PDB entry 6C66 | electron microscopy, 3.66 A resolution | chains C and J of the 15 polymer chains in the assembly

# Chain C
Name: CRISPR-associated protein, Cse4 family
Organism: Thermobifida fusca (strain YX)
UniProtKB: Q47PJ3 (Q47PJ3_THEFY); residues 1-373 here = UniProt positions 1-373
Amino-acid sequence (373 residues; each row starts with the number of its first residue):
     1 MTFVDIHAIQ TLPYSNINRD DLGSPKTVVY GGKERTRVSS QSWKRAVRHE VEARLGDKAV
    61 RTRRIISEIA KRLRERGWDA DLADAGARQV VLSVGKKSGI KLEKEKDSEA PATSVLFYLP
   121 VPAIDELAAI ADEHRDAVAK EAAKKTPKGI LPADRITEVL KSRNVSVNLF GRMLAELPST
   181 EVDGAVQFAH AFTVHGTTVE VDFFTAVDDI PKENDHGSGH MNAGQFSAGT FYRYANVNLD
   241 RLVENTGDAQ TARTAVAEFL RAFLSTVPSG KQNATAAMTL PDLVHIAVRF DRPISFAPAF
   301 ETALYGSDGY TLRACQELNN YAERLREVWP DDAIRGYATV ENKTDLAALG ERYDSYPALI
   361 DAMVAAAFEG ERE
Disordered / not traced: 1, 369-373

# Chain J
Molecule: crRNA
Organism: Thermobifida fusca
Sequence (61 nucleotides; row label = number of the first residue in the row):
     1 AUGGACCGCC AGUGAUAAGU GGAAUGCCAU GUGGGCUGUC GUGAGCCCCA CGCACGUGGG
    61 G
Disordered / not traced: 41-42

# Chain C / chain J interface
Pairs across the interface (34; chain C residue first):
  Asn18(C) - G34(J)  phosphate contact
  Arg19(C) - G33(J)  sugar contact
  Arg19(C) - G34(J)  salt bridge to the phosphate
  Arg19(C) - G35(J)  salt bridge to the phosphate
  Asp21(C) - G33(J)  base contact
  Lys26(C) - G33(J)  salt bridge to the phosphate
  Ser39(C) - U32(J)  phosphate contact
  Ser39(C) - G33(J)  hydrogen bond to the phosphate
  Gln41(C) - G31(J)  sugar contact
  Gln41(C) - U32(J)  phosphate contact
  Gln41(C) - G33(J)  hydrogen bond to the phosphate
  Ser42(C) - U32(J)  sugar contact
  Lys44(C) - G31(J)  salt bridge to the phosphate
  Arg45(C) - U32(J)  hydrogen bond to the base
  Arg48(C) - U32(J)  salt bridge to the phosphate
  Arg61(C) - G31(J)  hydrogen bond to the phosphate
  Arg61(C) - U32(J)  salt bridge to the phosphate
  Met173(C) - A29(J)  base contact
  Met173(C) - U30(J)  hydrogen bond to the base
  Phe203(C) - U39(J)  phosphate contact
  Phe204(C) - U37(J)  base contact
  Phe204(C) - U39(J)  phosphate contact
  Thr205(C) - U37(J)  hydrogen bond to the sugar
  Thr205(C) - G38(J)  sugar contact
  Thr205(C) - U39(J)  hydrogen bond to the phosphate
  Ala206(C) - U37(J)  base contact
  Ala206(C) - G38(J)  phosphate contact
  Val207(C) - G38(J)  hydrogen bond to the phosphate
  His216(C) - C40(J)  base contact
  Ser269(C) - G35(J)  phosphate contact
  Gly270(C) - G34(J)  phosphate contact
  Gly270(C) - G35(J)  phosphate contact
  Lys271(C) - G35(J)  hydrogen bond to the phosphate
  Asn273(C) - C36(J)  hydrogen bond to the phosphate
Also at the interface, not in a pair above, chain C (28 interface residues in all): Ile17, Asp20, Phe170, Asn214, His220, Ala274
Also at the interface, not in a pair above, chain J (13 interface residues in all): G43

# Overview
Chain C and chain J form an interface of 28 and 13 residues respectively; the contacts include 10 hydrogen
bonds and 6 salt bridges. Polar pairs include Arg45(C)-U32(J), Met173(C)-U30(J) and Thr205(C)-U37(J).
Chain C is CRISPR-associated protein, Cse4 family (Thermobifida fusca (strain YX)) and chain J is crRNA
(Thermobifida fusca); the structure, CRISPR RNA-guided surveillance complex, pre-nicking, was determined by
electron microscopy.
